7UMT - chains 3 and a of the 39 polymer chains in the assembly; structure by electron microscopy, 3.40 A resolution.

# Chain 3
Protein: Outer capsid protein VP5*
UniProtKB: X4YMN0 (X4YMN0_9REOV); residue numbers follow UniProt; this construct covers 247-775
Sequence (529 residues; each row starts with the number of its first residue):
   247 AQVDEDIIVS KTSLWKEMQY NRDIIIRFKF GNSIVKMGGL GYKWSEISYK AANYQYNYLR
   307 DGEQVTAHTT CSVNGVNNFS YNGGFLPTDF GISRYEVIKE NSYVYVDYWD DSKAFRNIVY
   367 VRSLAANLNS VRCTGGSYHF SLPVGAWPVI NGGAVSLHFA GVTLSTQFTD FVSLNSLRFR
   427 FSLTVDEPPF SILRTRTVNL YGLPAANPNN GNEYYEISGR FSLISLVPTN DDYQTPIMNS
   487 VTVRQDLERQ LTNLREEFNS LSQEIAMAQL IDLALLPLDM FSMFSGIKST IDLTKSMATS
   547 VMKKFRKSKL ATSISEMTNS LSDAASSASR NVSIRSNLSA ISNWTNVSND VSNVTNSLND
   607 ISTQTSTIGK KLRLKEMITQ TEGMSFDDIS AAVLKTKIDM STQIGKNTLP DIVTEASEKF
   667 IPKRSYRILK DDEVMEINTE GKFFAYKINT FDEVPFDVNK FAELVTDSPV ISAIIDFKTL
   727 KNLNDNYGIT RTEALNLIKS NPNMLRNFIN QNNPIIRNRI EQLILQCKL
Not modelled in the structure: 517-775
Differences from the reference sequence: conflict D250 (Asn in X4YMN0), F331 (Ser in X4YMN0), I364 (Met in X4YMN0), R378 (Lys in X4YMN0), H385 (Asp in X4YMN0), L388 (Ile in X4YMN0), N499 (Asp in X4YMN0), N605 (Ser in X4YMN0)

# Chain a
Protein: Outer capsid glycoprotein VP7
UniProtKB: B1NP55 (B1NP55_9REOV); residue numbers follow UniProt; this construct covers 1-326
Sequence (326 residues; numbered 1 to 326; the number before each row is that of its first residue):
     1 MYGIEYTTIL IFLISIILLN YILKSVTRIM DYIIYRFLLI FVALFALTKA QNYGLNIPIT
    61 GSMDTVYSNS TREEVFLTST LCLYYPTEAS TQISDGEWKD SLSQMFLIKG WPTGSVYFKE
   121 YSNIVDFSVD PQLYCDYNLV LMKYDQSLEL DMSELADLIL NEWLCNPMDI TLYYYQQSGE
   181 SNKWISMGSS CTVKVCPLNT QTLGIGCQTT NVDSFETVAE NEKLAIVDVV DGINHKINLT
   241 TTTCTIRNCK KLGPRENVAV IQVGGANILD ITADPTTNPQ IERMMRVNWK RWWQVFYTIV
   301 DYINQIVQVM SKRSRSLNSA AFYYRV
Not modelled in the structure: 1-55
Disulfide bonds: C82-C135, C165-C249, C191-C244, C196-C207
Glycans and other covalent adducts: N-acetylglucosamine (NAG) linked to N69, N238
Differences from the reference sequence: conflict I108 (Thr in B1NP55), S147 (Asn in B1NP55)
Bound ions: Ca2+ site 1: D95 (shared with 3 residues of chain c); Ca2+ site 2: D151, E154, E222, L224; Ca2+ site 3: Q177, D228, D231 (shared with 1 residue of chain b); Ca2+ site 4: G206, S214, E216 (shared with 1 residue of chain b); Ca2+ site 5: D270, T272, D274, T277; Ca2+ site 6: D301 (shared with 3 residues of chain c)
From the paper describing this entry:
  - post-translational modification sites: N69, N238

# Interface between chain 3 and chain a
Pairs across the interface (33; chain 3 residue first):
  A247(3) with Y173(a); Y174(a), hydrogen bond (backbone-backbone); N234(a)
  Q248(3) with L172(a); Y173(a); Y174(a)
  V249(3) with T171(a); L172(a), hydrogen bond (backbone-backbone); Y174(a)
  E251(3) with T202(a), hydrogen bond
  Q265(3) with T200(a)
  N267(3) with Q201(a); T202(a)
  D269(3) with Y174(a)
  D307(3) with L172(a)
  S369(3) with Q201(a)
  A371(3) with Q201(a); L203(a), hydrophobic
  N373(3) with L203(a); G204(a), hydrogen bond (side chain-backbone); T209(a), hydrogen bond; T210(a), hydrogen bond (backbone-side chain)
  L374(3) with Q208(a); T210(a)
  N375(3) with T210(a), hydrogen bond (backbone-side chain); N211(a)
  S464(3) with T210(a)
  G465(3) with T210(a)
  R466(3) with Y174(a), hydrogen bond; T202(a); T209(a); T210(a)
  S468(3) with Q201(a), hydrogen bond (side chain-backbone)
Other interface residues (no listed pair), chain 3 (18 interface residues in all): A372

# In short
18 residues of chain 3 and 14 residues of chain a are in contact; the contacts include 9 hydrogen bonds. Polar
pairs include E251(3)-T202(a), N373(3)-G204(a) and N373(3)-T209(a). Covalently linked N-acetylglucosamine: at
N69(a) and N238(a). The Ca2+ site 2 is built by D151(a), E154(a), E222(a) and L224(a). The paper reports
modification sites N69(a) and N238(a).
Chain 3 is Outer capsid protein VP5* and chain a is Outer capsid glycoprotein VP7; the structure, Structure of
the VP5*/VP8* assembly from the human rotavirus strain CDC-9 - Reversed conformation, was determined by
electron microscopy together with 7UMS from the same study.
